Entry 8R6J (X-ray diffraction, 1.82 A resolution); this record covers chain A.

[Chain A]
Molecule: Candida glabrata strain CBS138 chromosome C complete sequence
Organism: Nakaseomyces glabratus
UniProtKB: Q6FWV7 (Q6FWV7_CANGA); residues 128-237 here correspond to UniProt positions 108-217 (UniProt number = residue number - 20)
Chain sequence (114 residues; each row starts with the number of its first residue):
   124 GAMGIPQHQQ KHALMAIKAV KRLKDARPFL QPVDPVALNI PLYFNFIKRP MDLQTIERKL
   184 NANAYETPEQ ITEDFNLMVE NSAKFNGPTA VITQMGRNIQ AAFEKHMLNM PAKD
Disordered / not traced: 124-126
Sequence notes: expression tag (124-127)
Ligand contacts: Y7F (2-methyl-N-[[5-(3-thiophen-2-yl-1,2,4-oxadiazol-5-yl)thiophen-2-yl]methyl]pyrazole-3-carboxamide): K147, R150, P151, F152, V156, L161, I163, Y166, F208, N209, I215, M218
What the authors report for this chain:
  - binding site for Y7F: K147, R150, P151, Y166, N209, V214, I215, M218
  - specificity-determining residues: R150 (proposed by the authors, not directly observed)
  - mutagenesis - Y166F: abolished binding to acetylated peptides

[Summary]
Chain A binds compound Y7F. From the paper: a binding site for Y7F at K147, R150 and P151 among others; Y166F
abolishes binding to acetylated peptides.
Chain A is Candida glabrata strain CBS138 chromosome C complete sequence (Nakaseomyces glabratus); the
structure, Crystal structure of Candida glabrata Bdf1 bromodomain 1 bound to a pyrazole ligand, was determined
by X-ray diffraction, deposited together with 8R6I, 8R6K, 8R6L, 8R6M and 8R6N.
